Entry 3H3V (X-ray diffraction, 4.00 A resolution); this record covers chains C and D of the 15 polymer chains in the assembly.

Chain C:
Name: DNA-directed RNA polymerase II subunit RPB2
Source organism: Saccharomyces cerevisiae
Notes: EC 2.7.7.6
UniProtKB: P08518 (RPB2_YEAST); numbering as in UniProt (aligned over 1-1224)
Chain sequence (1224 residues; numbered 1 to 1224; the number before each row is that of its first residue):
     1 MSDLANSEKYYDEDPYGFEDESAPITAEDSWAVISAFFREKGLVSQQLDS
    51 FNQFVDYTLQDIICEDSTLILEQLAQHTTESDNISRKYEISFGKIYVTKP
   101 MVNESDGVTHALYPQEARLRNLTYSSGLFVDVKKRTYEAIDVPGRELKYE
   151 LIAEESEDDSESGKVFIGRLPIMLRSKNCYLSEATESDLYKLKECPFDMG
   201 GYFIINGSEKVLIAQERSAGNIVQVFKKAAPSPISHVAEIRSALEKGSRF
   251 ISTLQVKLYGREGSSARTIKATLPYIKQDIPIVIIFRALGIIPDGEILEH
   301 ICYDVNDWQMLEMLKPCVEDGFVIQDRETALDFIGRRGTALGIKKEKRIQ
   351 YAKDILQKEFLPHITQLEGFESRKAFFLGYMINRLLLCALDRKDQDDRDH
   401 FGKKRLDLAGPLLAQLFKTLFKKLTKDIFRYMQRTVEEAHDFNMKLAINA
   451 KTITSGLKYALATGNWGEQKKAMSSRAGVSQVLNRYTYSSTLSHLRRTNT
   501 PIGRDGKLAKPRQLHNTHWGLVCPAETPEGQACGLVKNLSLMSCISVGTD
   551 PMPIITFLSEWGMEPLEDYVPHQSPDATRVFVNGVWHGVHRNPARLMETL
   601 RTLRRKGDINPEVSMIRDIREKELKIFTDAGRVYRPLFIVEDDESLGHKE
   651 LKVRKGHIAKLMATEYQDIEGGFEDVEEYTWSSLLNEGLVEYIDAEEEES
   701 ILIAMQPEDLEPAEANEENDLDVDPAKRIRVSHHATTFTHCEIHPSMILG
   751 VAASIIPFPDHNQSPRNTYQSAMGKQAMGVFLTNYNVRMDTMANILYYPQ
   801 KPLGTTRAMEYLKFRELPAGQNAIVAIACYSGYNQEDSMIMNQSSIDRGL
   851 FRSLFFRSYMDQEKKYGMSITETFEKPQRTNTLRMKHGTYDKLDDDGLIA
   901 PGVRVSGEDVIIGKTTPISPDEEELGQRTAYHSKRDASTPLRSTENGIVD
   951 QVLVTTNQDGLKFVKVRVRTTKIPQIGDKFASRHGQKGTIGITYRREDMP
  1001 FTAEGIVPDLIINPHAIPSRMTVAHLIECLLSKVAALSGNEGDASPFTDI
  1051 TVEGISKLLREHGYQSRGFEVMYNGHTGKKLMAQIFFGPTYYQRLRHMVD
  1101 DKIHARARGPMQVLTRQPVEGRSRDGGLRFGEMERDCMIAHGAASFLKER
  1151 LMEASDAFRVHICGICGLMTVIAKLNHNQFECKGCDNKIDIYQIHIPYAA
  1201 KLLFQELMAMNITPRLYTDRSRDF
Unresolved in the structure: 1-19, 71-89, 135-163, 336-344, 438-445, 503-506, 669-677, 716-721, 920-932
Ligand contacts: Zn2+ (ZN): Cys-1163, Cys-1166, Cys-1182, Cys-1185

Chain D:
Name: DNA-directed RNA polymerase II subunit RPB3
Source organism: Saccharomyces cerevisiae
Notes: EC 2.7.7.6
UniProtKB: P16370 (RPB3_YEAST); numbering as in UniProt (aligned over 1-318)
Chain sequence (318 residues; numbered 1 to 318; the number before each row is that of its first residue):
     1 MSEEGPQVKIREASKDNVDFILSNVDLAMANSLRRVMIAEIPTLAIDSVE
    51 VETNTTVLADEFIAHRLGLIPLQSMDIEQLEYSRDCFCEDHCDKCSVVLT
   101 LQAFGESESTTNVYSKDLVIVSNLMGRNIGHPIIQDKEGNGVLICKLRKG
   151 QELKLTCVAKKGIAKEHAKWGPAAAIEFEYDPWNKLKHTDYWYEQDSAKE
   201 WPQSKNCEYEDPPNEGDPFDYKAQADTFYMNVESVGSIPVDQVVVRGIDT
   251 LQKKVASILLALTQMDQDKVNFASGDNNTASNMLGSNEDVMMTGAEQDPY
   301 SNASQMGNTGSGGYDNAW
Unresolved in the structure: 1-2, 269-318
Curated features (UniProtKB/Swiss-Prot):
  - binding site (Zn(2+)): Cys-86, Cys-88, Cys-92, Cys-95
  - modified residue: Ser-2 (N-acetylserine)
  - natural variant: Ala-30 (A30D: In mutant RPB3-1)
  - mutagenesis: Lys-9 (K9E: Transcript termination readthrough)
Ligand contacts: Zn2+ (ZN): Cys-86, Cys-88, His-91, Cys-92, Lys-94, Cys-95

Interface between chain C and chain D:
Pairs across the interface (75; chain C residue first):
  Tyr-797(C) / Glu-61(D)
  Tyr-797(C) / Phe-62(D)  hydrophobic
  Tyr-798(C) / Phe-62(D)  hydrophobic
  Tyr-798(C) / His-65(D)
  Tyr-798(C) / Arg-66(D)  hydrogen bond
  Ser-844(C) / Ala-168(D)
  Asp-847(C) / His-65(D)  hydrogen bond (backbone-side chain)
  Asp-847(C) / His-167(D)  salt bridge
  Asp-847(C) / Ala-168(D)  hydrogen bond (side chain-backbone)
  Arg-848(C) / His-65(D)
  Arg-848(C) / Leu-69(D)
  Arg-848(C) / Ala-168(D)
  Gly-849(C) / His-65(D)
  Arg-852(C) / His-65(D)
  Arg-969(C) / Ala-59(D)
  Arg-969(C) / Asp-60(D)  salt bridge
  Arg-969(C) / Glu-61(D)  salt bridge
  Thr-971(C) / Glu-61(D)  hydrogen bond
  Arg-995(C) / Lys-165(D)
  Arg-996(C) / Arg-34(D)  hydrogen bond (backbone-side chain)
  Arg-996(C) / Ile-38(D)
  Arg-996(C) / Ala-173(D)
  Arg-996(C) / Ala-174(D)
  Arg-996(C) / Ala-175(D)
  Glu-997(C) / Arg-34(D)
  Glu-997(C) / Arg-35(D)
  Glu-997(C) / Ala-39(D)
  Asp-998(C) / Arg-35(D)  salt bridge
  Phe-1001(C) / Arg-34(D)
  Phe-1001(C) / Phe-178(D)  hydrophobic
  Ala-1003(C) / Glu-177(D)
  Ala-1003(C) / Phe-178(D)  hydrogen bond (backbone-backbone)
  Glu-1004(C) / Glu-177(D)
  Gly-1005(C) / Ile-176(D)
  Arg-1060(C) / Lys-199(D)
  Arg-1060(C) / Pro-202(D)
  Gly-1063(C) / Pro-202(D)
  Tyr-1064(C) / Pro-202(D)
  Gln-1065(C) / Glu-200(D)
  Gln-1065(C) / Trp-201(D)
  Arg-1067(C) / Trp-192(D)
  Arg-1067(C) / Glu-194(D)  salt bridge
  Phe-1069(C) / Trp-192(D)  hydrophobic
  Phe-1069(C) / Trp-201(D)
  Glu-1070(C) / Trp-201(D)
  Tyr-1073(C) / Phe-178(D)  hydrophobic
  Tyr-1073(C) / Glu-179(D)
  Tyr-1073(C) / Tyr-180(D)  hydrophobic
  Gly-1075(C) / Asn-31(D)  hydrogen bond (backbone-side chain)
  Gly-1075(C) / Arg-34(D)
  Gly-1075(C) / Arg-35(D)
  His-1076(C) / Asn-31(D)  hydrogen bond (backbone-side chain)
  Thr-1077(C) / Asn-31(D)  hydrogen bond (backbone-side chain)
  Gly-1078(C) / Leu-27(D)
  Gly-1078(C) / Asn-31(D)
  Gly-1078(C) / Phe-178(D)
  Gly-1078(C) / Tyr-180(D)
  Lys-1079(C) / Leu-27(D)
  Lys-1079(C) / Tyr-180(D)
  Lys-1079(C) / His-188(D)
  Lys-1080(C) / Tyr-180(D)  hydrogen bond (backbone-side chain)
  Lys-1080(C) / Asp-181(D)
  Lys-1080(C) / His-188(D)
  Lys-1080(C) / Thr-189(D)
  Leu-1081(C) / His-188(D)
  Leu-1081(C) / Thr-189(D)
  Met-1082(C) / Lys-187(D)
  Met-1082(C) / His-188(D)
  Met-1082(C) / Thr-189(D)  hydrogen bond (side chain-backbone)
  Met-1082(C) / Asp-190(D)  hydrogen bond (backbone-backbone)
  Gln-1084(C) / Thr-189(D)
  Gln-1084(C) / Asp-190(D)
  Gln-1084(C) / Tyr-191(D)  hydrogen bond (side chain-backbone)
  Gln-1084(C) / Trp-192(D)
  Gln-1084(C) / Trp-201(D)
Interface residues without a listed pair, chain C (41 interface residues in all): Tyr-785, Asn-786, Thr-970, Met-999, Ser-1066, Val-1071, Ala-1083
Interface residues without a listed pair, chain D (40 interface residues in all): Ala-28, Val-57, Ala-164, Asn-184

Overview:
The interface between chain C and chain D involves 41 residues on one side and 40 on the other, with 13
hydrogen bonds and 5 salt bridges. Among the polar pairs are Asp-847(C)/His-167(D), Arg-969(C)/Asp-60(D) and
Arg-969(C)/Glu-61(D). Ligands of chain C: Zn2+.
Here chain C is DNA-directed RNA polymerase II subunit RPB2 and chain D is DNA-directed RNA polymerase II
subunit RPB3, both from Saccharomyces cerevisiae. Entry 3H3V (Yeast RNAP II containing poly(A)-signal sequence
in the active site) was determined by X-ray diffraction.
